Entry 7T9P (electron microscopy, 2.00 A resolution); this record covers chains C and D of the 4 polymer chains in the assembly.

[Chain C]
Protein: viral protein 3
Source organism: enterovirus D68
Reference sequence: A0A097BW12 (A0A097BW12_9ENTO); residues 1-247 here correspond to UniProt positions 318-564 (UniProt number = residue number + 317)
Sequence (247 residues; numbered 1 to 247; the number before each row is that of its first residue):
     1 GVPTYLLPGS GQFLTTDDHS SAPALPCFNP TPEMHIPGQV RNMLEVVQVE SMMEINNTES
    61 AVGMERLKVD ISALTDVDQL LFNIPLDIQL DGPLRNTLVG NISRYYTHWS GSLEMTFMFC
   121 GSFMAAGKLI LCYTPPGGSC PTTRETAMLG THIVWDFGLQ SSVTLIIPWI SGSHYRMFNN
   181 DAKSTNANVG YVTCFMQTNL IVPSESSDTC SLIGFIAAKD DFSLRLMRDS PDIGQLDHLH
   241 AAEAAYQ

[Chain D]
Protein: viral protein 4
Source organism: enterovirus D68
Reference sequence: A0A097BW12 (A0A097BW12_HED68); residues 1-68 here correspond to UniProt positions 2-69 (UniProt number = residue number + 1)
Sequence (68 residues; row label = number of the first residue in the row):
     1 GAQVTRQQTG THENANIATN GSHITYNQIN FYKDSYAASA SKQDFSQDPS KFTEPVVEGL
    61 KAGAPVLK
Unresolved in the structure: 1-28, 68

[Chain C / chain D interface]
Contacting residue pairs - 40 pairs, chain C then chain D:
  Asp18(C) with Ser39(D); Ala40(D), hydrogen bond (side chain-backbone); Lys42(D)
  His19(C) with Ser39(D)
  Ser20(C) with Ile29(D), hydrogen bond (side chain-backbone); Asn30(D); Tyr32(D); Ala37(D); Ser39(D)
  Ser21(C) with Tyr32(D); Ala37(D), hydrogen bond (backbone-backbone)
  Ala22(C) with Tyr32(D), hydrogen bond (backbone-side chain)
  Pro23(C) with Tyr32(D); Asp34(D); Tyr36(D); Ala37(D)
  Ala24(C) with Tyr36(D)
  Leu25(C) with Tyr36(D), hydrogen bond (backbone-side chain)
  Pro26(C) with Asp34(D)
  Cys27(C) with Asp34(D), hydrogen bond (backbone-side chain)
  Gly38(C) with Lys51(D); Phe52(D)
  Gln39(C) with Lys51(D); Phe52(D)
  Arg41(C) with Asp44(D); Ser46(D), hydrogen bond; Gln47(D); Asp48(D)
  Asn42(C) with Gln47(D)
  Glu45(C) with Gln47(D); Asp48(D), hydrogen bond (side chain-backbone); Pro49(D)
  Gln48(C) with Pro49(D); Thr53(D)
  Val49(C) with Phe52(D), hydrophobic; Thr53(D)
  Leu159(C) with Leu67(D)
  Gln160(C) with Pro65(D); Val66(D), hydrogen bond (side chain-backbone); Leu67(D), hydrogen bond (side chain-backbone)
Also at the interface, not in a pair above, chain C (21 interface residues in all): Phe28, Val40
Also at the interface, not in a pair above, chain D (21 interface residues in all): Ala38

[In short]
Chain C and chain D each contribute 21 residues to their interface, with 10 hydrogen bonds. Polar pairs
include Asp18(C)-Ala40(D), Ser20(C)-Ile29(D) and Ala22(C)-Tyr32(D).
Here chain C is viral protein 3 and chain D is viral protein 4, both from enterovirus D68. Entry 7T9P (Cryo-EM
structure of Human Enterovirus D68 US/MO/14-18947 strain native virion) was determined by electron microscopy.
